9CA7 - chains W and Y of the 20 polymer chains in the assembly; structure by electron microscopy, 3.35 A resolution.

== Chain W ==
Name: Histone H3.2
From: Xenopus laevis
Reference sequence: P84233 (H32_XENLA); residues 1-135 here correspond to UniProt positions 2-136 (UniProt number = residue number + 1)
Chain sequence (135 residues; row label = number of the first residue in the row):
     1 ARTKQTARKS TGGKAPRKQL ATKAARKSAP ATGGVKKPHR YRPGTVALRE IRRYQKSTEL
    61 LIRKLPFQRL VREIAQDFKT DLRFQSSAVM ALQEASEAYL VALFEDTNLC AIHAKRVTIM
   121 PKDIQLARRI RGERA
Unresolved in the structure: 1-38, 135
Differences from the reference sequence: variant Ala102 (Gly103 in P84233)

== Chain Y ==
Molecule: 285-nt DNA strand
Sequence (285 nucleotides; each row starts with the number of its first residue; numbers below 1 keep their minus sign (DA-179 is residue -179)):
  -179 ATCGAAGGGC GCCTATATAA GGGGGTGGGG GCGCGTTCGT CCTCCCTCTC CTCGCGGCGC
  -119 GAGTTTCAGG CAGCGCTGCG TCCTGCTGCG CACGTGGGAA GCCCTGCTGG AGAATCCCGG
   -59 TGCGCAGGCC GCTCAATTGG TCGTAGACAG CTCTAGCACC GCTTAAACGC AGCTACGCGC
     1 TGTCCCCCGC GTTTTAACCG CCAAGGGGAT TACTCCCTAG TCTCCAGGCA GCTGTCAGAT
    61 ATGTACATCC TGTGATCCCC GGGTACCGAG CTCGAATTCA CTGGC
Unresolved in the structure: -179 to -71, 51-105

== How chain W and chain Y interact ==
Residue-residue contacts (20):
  Arg40(W) - DG9(Y)  hydrogen bond to the sugar
  Arg40(W) - DC10(Y)  hydrogen bond to the sugar
  Tyr41(W) - DA-66(Y)  sugar contact
  Tyr41(W) - DG9(Y)  sugar contact
  Tyr41(W) - DC10(Y)  hydrogen bond to the phosphate
  Gly44(W) - DG9(Y)  hydrogen bond to the phosphate
  Thr45(W) - DG9(Y)  phosphate contact
  Val46(W) - DG9(Y)  hydrogen bond to the phosphate
  Val46(W) - DC10(Y)  phosphate contact
  Ala47(W) - DG9(Y)  hydrogen bond to the phosphate
  Arg49(W) - DA-66(Y)  sugar contact
  Arg49(W) - DT-65(Y)  salt bridge to the phosphate
  Arg63(W) - DA17(Y)  hydrogen bond to the phosphate
  Lys64(W) - DC18(Y)  salt bridge to the phosphate
  Leu65(W) - DA17(Y)  sugar contact
  Leu65(W) - DC18(Y)  phosphate contact
  Pro66(W) - DA17(Y)  phosphate contact
  Arg69(W) - DA17(Y)  salt bridge to the phosphate
  Arg83(W) - DG28(Y)  salt bridge to the phosphate
  Lys115(W) - DG-1(Y)  salt bridge to the phosphate
Interface residues without a listed pair, chain W (19 interface residues in all): His39, Arg42, Pro43, Glu50, Arg53
Interface residues without a listed pair, chain Y (11 interface residues in all): DA-67, DC8, DG27

== In short ==
Chain W and chain Y form an interface of 19 and 11 residues respectively, with 7 hydrogen bonds and 5 salt
bridges. Polar pairs include Arg40(W)-DG9(Y), Arg40(W)-DC10(Y) and Tyr41(W)-DC10(Y).
Here chain W is Histone H3.2 (Xenopus laevis) and chain Y is a 285-nt DNA strand. Entry 9CA7 (Cryo-EM
structure of human SRCAP-nucleosome complex in the fully-engaged state (composite structure)) was determined
by electron microscopy.
